PDB entry 8Y9F | electron microscopy, 3.30 A resolution | chains E and F of the 6 polymer chains in the assembly

== Chain E ==
Name: Tubulin alpha-3 chain
Source organism: Caenorhabditis elegans
Notes: EC 3.6.5.-
UniProt: P91910 (TBA3_CAEEL); residues 1-450 here = UniProt positions 1-450
Chain sequence (450 residues; row label = number of the first residue in the row):
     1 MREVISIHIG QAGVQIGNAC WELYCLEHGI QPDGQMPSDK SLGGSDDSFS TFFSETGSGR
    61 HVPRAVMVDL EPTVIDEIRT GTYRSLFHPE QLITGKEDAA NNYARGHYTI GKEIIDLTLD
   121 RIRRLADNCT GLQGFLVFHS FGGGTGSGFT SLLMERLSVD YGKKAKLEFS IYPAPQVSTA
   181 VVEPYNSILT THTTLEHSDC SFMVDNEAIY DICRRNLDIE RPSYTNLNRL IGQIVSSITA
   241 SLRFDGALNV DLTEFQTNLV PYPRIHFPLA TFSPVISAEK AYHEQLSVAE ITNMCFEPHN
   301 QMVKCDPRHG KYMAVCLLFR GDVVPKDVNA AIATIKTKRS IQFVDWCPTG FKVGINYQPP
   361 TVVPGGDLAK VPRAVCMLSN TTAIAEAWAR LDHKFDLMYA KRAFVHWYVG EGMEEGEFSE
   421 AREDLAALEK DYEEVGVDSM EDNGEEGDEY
Unresolved in the structure: 39-45, 440-450
Small-molecule neighbours: GTP (guanosine-5'-triphosphate): Gly10, Gln11, Ala12, Gln15, Ile16, Asp69, Glu71, Asp98, Ala99, Ala100, Asn101, Ser140, Gly142, Gly143, Gly144, Thr145, Gly146, Ile171, Thr179, Glu183, Asn206, Tyr224, Leu227, Asn228, Ile231

== Chain F ==
Name: Tubulin beta-1 chain
Source organism: Caenorhabditis elegans
UniProt: P12456 (TBB1_CAEEL); residue numbers follow UniProt; this construct covers 1-441
Chain sequence (441 residues; each row starts with the number of its first residue):
     1 MREIVHIQAG QCGNQIGSKF WEVISDEHGI DPSGQYVGDS DLQLERINVY YNEAGSNKYV
    61 PRAVLVDLEP GTMDSVRSGP FGQLFRPDNY VFGQSGAGNN WAKGHYTEGA ELVDNVLDVV
   121 RKEAESTDCL QGFQLTHSLG GGTGSGMGTL LISKIREEYP DRIMNTFSVV PSPKVSDTVV
   181 EPYNATLSVH QLVENTDSTF CIDNEALYDI CFRTLKLTTP TYGDLNHLVS ATMSGVTTCL
   241 RFPGQLNADL RKLAVNMVPF PRLHFFMPGF APLTSRSNQQ YRAITVPELT QQCFDAKNMM
   301 AACDPRHGRY LTAAAIFRGR MSMKEVDEQM LNIQNKNSSY FVDWIPNNVK TAVCDIPPRG
   361 LKMSATFIGN STAIQELFKR ISEQFTAMFR RKAFLHWYTG EGMDEMEFTE AESNMNDLVS
   421 EYQQYQEAAA DEDAAEAFDG E
Unresolved in the structure: 428-441
UniProt features mapped onto this chain:
  - binding site (GTP): Gln11, Glu69, Ser138, Gly142, Thr143, Gly144, Asn204, Asn226
  - binding site (Mg(2+)): Glu69
Small-molecule neighbours: phosphomethylphosphonic acid guanylate ester (G2P): Gly10, Gln11, Cys12, Gln15, Ile16, Asp67, Gly96, Ala97, Gly98, Asn99, Ser138, Gly140, Gly141, Gly142, Thr143, Gly144, Ser145, Val169, Val175, Asp177, Glu181, Asn204, Tyr222, Leu225, Asn226

== How chain E and chain F interact ==
Pairs across the interface (52; chain E residue first):
  Arg2(E) with Glu69(F), salt bridge
  Leu248(E) with Gln11(F); Asp177(F); Tyr222(F), hydrophobic
  Asn249(E) with Gln11(F)
  Thr253(E) with Gly98(F)
  Glu254(E) with Gly98(F); Asn99(F)
  Gln256(E) with Trp397(F)
  Thr257(E) with Gly98(F), hydrogen bond (side chain-backbone); Phe394(F)
  Asn258(E) with Asn99(F), hydrogen bond; Thr178(F); Val179(F), hydrogen bond (side chain-backbone); Val180(F); Phe394(F)
  Val260(E) with Phe394(F); His396(F); Trp397(F), hydrogen bond (backbone-side chain)
  Pro261(E) with Ala393(F); Phe394(F), hydrophobic; His396(F), hydrogen bond (backbone-side chain)
  Tyr262(E) with Arg391(F), hydrogen bond (side chain-backbone); Lys392(F); His396(F)
  Pro263(E) with His396(F)
  Pro325(E) with Tyr208(F); Tyr222(F), hydrophobic
  Lys326(E) with Thr218(F), hydrogen bond (side chain-backbone); Pro220(F)
  Asn329(E) with Val175(F); Tyr208(F)
  Trp346(E) with Ala387(F); Met388(F); Arg391(F); Ala393(F), hydrophobic
  Cys347(E) with Val179(F), hydrophobic
  Pro348(E) with Ala387(F), hydrophobic; Met388(F)
  Thr349(E) with Ser176(F); Thr178(F), hydrogen bond (side chain-backbone); Val179(F); Glu181(F)
  Phe351(E) with Asp177(F); Thr178(F); Val179(F)
  Lys352(E) with Asn99(F); Asp177(F)
  Val353(E) with Asp177(F), hydrogen bond (backbone-side chain)
  Val435(E) with Arg391(F)
  Ser439(E) with Arg390(F), hydrogen bond (backbone-side chain); Arg391(F)
Interface residues without a listed pair, chain E (33 interface residues in all): Gly246, Ala247, Asp251, Leu259, Val324, Asp345, Gly350, Glu434, Val437
Interface residues without a listed pair, chain F (31 interface residues in all): Gly71, Gly96, Lys103, Lys174, Pro182, Thr219, Gln384

== Summary ==
33 residues of chain E and 31 residues of chain F are in contact; the contacts include 10 hydrogen bonds and 1
salt bridge. Among the polar pairs are Arg2(E)-Glu69(F), Thr257(E)-Gly98(F) and Asn258(E)-Asn99(F). Chain E
binds GTP. Chain F binds phosphomethylphosphonic acid guanylate ester.
Chain E is Tubulin alpha-3 chain and chain F is Tubulin beta-1 chain, both from Caenorhabditis elegans; the
structure, ATAT-2 bound MEC-12/MEC-7 microtubule, was determined by electron microscopy (same publication as
8YAJ, 8YAL and 8YAR).
